8SNB - chains 6V and 7M of the 454 polymer chains in the assembly; structure by electron microscopy, 3.30 A resolution.

# Chain 6V
Name: RIB43A-like with coiled-coils protein 2
Organism: Strongylocentrotus purpuratus
UniProt: A0A7M7RDQ5 (A0A7M7RDQ5_STRPU); numbering as in UniProt (aligned over 1-379)
Chain sequence (379 residues; each row starts with the number of its first residue):
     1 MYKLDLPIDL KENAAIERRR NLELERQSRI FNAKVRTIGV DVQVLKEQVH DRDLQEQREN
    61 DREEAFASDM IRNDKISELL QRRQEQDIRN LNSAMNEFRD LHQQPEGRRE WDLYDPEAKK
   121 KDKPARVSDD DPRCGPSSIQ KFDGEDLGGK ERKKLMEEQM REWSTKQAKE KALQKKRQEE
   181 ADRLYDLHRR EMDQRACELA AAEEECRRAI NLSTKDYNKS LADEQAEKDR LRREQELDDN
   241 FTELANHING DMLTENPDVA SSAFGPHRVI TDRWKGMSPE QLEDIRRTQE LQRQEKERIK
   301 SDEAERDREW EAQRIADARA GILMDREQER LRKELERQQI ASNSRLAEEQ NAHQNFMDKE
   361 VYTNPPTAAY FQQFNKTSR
Not modelled in the structure: 1-105

# Chain 7M
Name: Saxo3(loc115918676)
Organism: Strongylocentrotus purpuratus
UniProt: A0A7M7THD0 (A0A7M7THD0_STRPU); residue numbers follow UniProt; this construct covers 1-322
Chain sequence (322 residues; row label = number of the first residue in the row):
     1 MTGADRRFDL HQTSSGRGLD YRPEYYFPAS DFKTTINNPL PPQLAKQDEI IKPFQTTTGG
    61 AHDYKYHGGL MANPQHHKAP GHWNMHYNKD LREKLQQRGW RKPLTMGNQE SEVQAQYKGD
   121 QMQMGVDFDN RLSGNPQPSD LQTHHQNCPA PVRDSVPKYK PTLVRDDGAL QLLDIYVPTS
   181 HHVHKRFTRH ELDDYPKKDA ATYWRCEDYT QAWGHGTKHN PLPKGAEIHQ RAPMVDEMVF
   241 KTAIKEPARW PERFKRVPHA GMKTTMTSSY KTPSDPKMTE LFSCPVDTPW VIPEAGPIQT
   301 FSVPNMYTTE YKTYASGKPI TV
Not modelled in the structure: 1-4, 268-322

# Interface between chain 6V and chain 7M
Contacting residue pairs - 77 pairs, chain 6V then chain 7M:
  R126(6V) - M234(7M)
  V127(6V) - M234(7M)
  S128(6V) - M234(7M)
  D129(6V) - H229(7M)
  D129(6V) - Q230(7M)  hydrogen bond (side chain-backbone)
  D129(6V) - M234(7M)
  D143(6V) - Y209(7M)
  D146(6V) - Y203(7M)
  D146(6V) - E207(7M)
  L147(6V) - H229(7M)
  E151(6V) - L222(7M)
  R152(6V) - Y203(7M)
  R152(6V) - C206(7M)
  R152(6V) - E207(7M)  salt bridge
  R152(6V) - L222(7M)
  L155(6V) - A201(7M)  hydrophobic
  L155(6V) - P221(7M)  hydrophobic
  M156(6V) - A201(7M)
  M156(6V) - T202(7M)
  Q159(6V) - D199(7M)
  Q159(6V) - A200(7M)
  Q159(6V) - A201(7M)
  W163(6V) - D199(7M)
  W163(6V) - A200(7M)  hydrophobic
  Q167(6V) - Y195(7M)
  E170(6V) - Y195(7M)  hydrogen bond
  R177(6V) - D167(7M)  hydrogen bond (side chain-backbone)
  R177(6V) - A169(7M)
  Q178(6V) - L172(7M)
  E180(6V) - A169(7M)
  A181(6V) - A169(7M)
  A181(6V) - L172(7M)  hydrophobic
  A181(6V) - L173(7M)
  L184(6V) - L170(7M)  hydrophobic
  L184(6V) - L173(7M)  hydrophobic
  L199(6V) - D140(7M)
  L199(6V) - L141(7M)  hydrophobic
  L199(6V) - H144(7M)
  A202(6V) - P138(7M)
  A202(6V) - D140(7M)
  A202(6V) - L141(7M)
  E203(6V) - L141(7M)
  C206(6V) - P136(7M)
  C206(6V) - Q137(7M)
  A209(6V) - P136(7M)  hydrophobic
  I210(6V) - P136(7M)  hydrophobic
  Y217(6V) - V126(7M)
  Y217(6V) - D127(7M)
  S220(6V) - G125(7M)
  S220(6V) - V126(7M)
  L221(6V) - Q123(7M)
  L221(6V) - V126(7M)
  E224(6V) - Q123(7M)
  E224(6V) - M124(7M)
  E224(6V) - V126(7M)
  E234(6V) - R98(7M)  salt bridge
  Q235(6V) - K102(7M)
  L237(6V) - R98(7M)
  D238(6V) - R98(7M)  salt bridge
  D238(6V) - W100(7M)  hydrogen bond
  D238(6V) - R101(7M)
  D239(6V) - L104(7M)
  F241(6V) - K94(7M)
  F241(6V) - L95(7M)
  F241(6V) - R98(7M)
  F241(6V) - R101(7M)  hydrogen bond (backbone-side chain)
  T242(6V) - R101(7M)
  T242(6V) - K102(7M)
  T242(6V) - L104(7M)
  E243(6V) - L104(7M)
  L244(6V) - L91(7M)  hydrophobic
  L244(6V) - L95(7M)
  A245(6V) - L95(7M)
  A245(6V) - R101(7M)
  I248(6V) - L91(7M)  hydrophobic
  I248(6V) - R92(7M)
  N249(6V) - R92(7M)
Other interface residues (no listed pair), chain 6V (49 interface residues in all): G148, K166, Q174, Y185, E198, E205, K228
Other interface residues (no listed pair), chain 7M (47 interface residues in all): N88, Q97, P103, Q116, G168, D194, E227, R231

# Overview
The interface between chain 6V and chain 7M involves 49 residues on one side and 47 on the other; the contacts
include 5 hydrogen bonds and 3 salt bridges. Polar contacts include R152(6V)-E207(7M), E234(6V)-R98(7M) and
D238(6V)-R98(7M).
Chain 6V is RIB43A-like with coiled-coils protein 2 and chain 7M is Saxo3(loc115918676), both from
Strongylocentrotus purpuratus; the structure, atomic model of sea urchin sperm doublet microtubule (48-nm
periodicity), was determined by electron microscopy, deposited together with 8OU0.
